8DK2 - chains C and P of the 10 polymer chains in the assembly; structure by electron microscopy, 4.10 A resolution (low resolution: residue-level contacts below are approximate; hydrogen-bond / salt-bridge calls are withheld).

== Chain C ==
Molecule: JetC
From: Pseudomonas aeruginosa PA14
UniProt: A0A8G4Z850 (A0A8G4Z850_PSEAI); numbering as in UniProt (aligned over 2-1101)
Chain sequence (1119 residues; each row starts with the number of its first residue; numbers below 1 keep their minus sign (Met-17 is residue -17)):
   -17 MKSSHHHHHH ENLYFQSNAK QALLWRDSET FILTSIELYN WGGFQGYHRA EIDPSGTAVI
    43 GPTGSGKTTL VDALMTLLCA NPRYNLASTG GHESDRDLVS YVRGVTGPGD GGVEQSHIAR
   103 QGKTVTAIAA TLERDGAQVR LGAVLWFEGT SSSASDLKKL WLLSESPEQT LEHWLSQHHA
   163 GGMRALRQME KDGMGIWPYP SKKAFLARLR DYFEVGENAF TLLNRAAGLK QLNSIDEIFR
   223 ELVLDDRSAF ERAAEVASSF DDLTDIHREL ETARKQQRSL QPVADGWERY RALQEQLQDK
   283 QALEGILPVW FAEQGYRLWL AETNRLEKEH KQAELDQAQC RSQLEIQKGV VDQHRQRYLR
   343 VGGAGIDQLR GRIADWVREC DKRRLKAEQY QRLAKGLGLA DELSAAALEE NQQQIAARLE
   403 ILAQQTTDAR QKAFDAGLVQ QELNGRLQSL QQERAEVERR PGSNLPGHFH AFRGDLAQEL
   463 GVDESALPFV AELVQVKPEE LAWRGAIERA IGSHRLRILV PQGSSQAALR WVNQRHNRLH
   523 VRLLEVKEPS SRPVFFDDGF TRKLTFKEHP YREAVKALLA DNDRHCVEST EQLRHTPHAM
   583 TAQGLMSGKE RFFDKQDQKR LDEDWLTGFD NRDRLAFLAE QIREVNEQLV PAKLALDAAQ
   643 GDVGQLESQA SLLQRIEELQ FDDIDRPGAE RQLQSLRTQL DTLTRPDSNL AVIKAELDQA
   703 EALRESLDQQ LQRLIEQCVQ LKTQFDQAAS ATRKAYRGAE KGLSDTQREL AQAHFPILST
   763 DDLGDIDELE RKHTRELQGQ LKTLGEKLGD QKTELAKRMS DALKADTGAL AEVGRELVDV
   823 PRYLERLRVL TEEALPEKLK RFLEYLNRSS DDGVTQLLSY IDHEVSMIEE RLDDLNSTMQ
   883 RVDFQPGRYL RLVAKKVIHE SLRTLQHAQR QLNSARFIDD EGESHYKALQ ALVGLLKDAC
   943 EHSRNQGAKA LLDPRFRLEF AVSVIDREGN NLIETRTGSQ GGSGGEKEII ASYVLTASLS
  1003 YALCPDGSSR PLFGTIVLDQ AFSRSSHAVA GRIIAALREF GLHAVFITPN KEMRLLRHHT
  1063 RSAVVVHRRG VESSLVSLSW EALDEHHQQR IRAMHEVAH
Unresolved in the structure: -17 to 9, 343-690, 919-926, 1089-1101
Sequence notes: initiating methionine (-17); expression tag (-16 to 1); conflict Gln1022 (Glu in A0A8G4Z850)
Bound ions: Mg2+: Asn67, Leu68
Ligand contacts:
  - ATP-gamma-S (AGS; phosphothiophosphoric acid-adenylate ester), molecule 1: Pro44, Thr45, Gly46, Ser47, Gly48, Lys49, Thr50, Thr51, Arg78, Ser82, Tyr83, Val87, Thr88, Gly89, Arg1070
  - ATP-gamma-S (AGS), molecule 2: Gly983, Ser985, Gly986, Gly987, Glu988

== Chain P ==
Molecule: 26-nt DNA strand
Sequence (26 nucleotides; row label = number of the first residue in the row):
     3 TTTTTTTTTT TTTTTTTTTT TTTTTT

== How chain C and chain P interact ==
Contacting residue pairs (9; chain C residue first):
  Ala136(C) - DT23(P)
  Lys184(C) - DT25(P)
  Lys185(C) - DT25(P)
  Arg946(C) - DT18(P)
  Arg946(C) - DT19(P)
  Asn947(C) - DT17(P)
  Asn947(C) - DT18(P)
  Gln948(C) - DT16(P)
  Gln948(C) - DT17(P)
Interface residues without a listed pair, chain C (7 interface residues in all): Ser183
Interface residues without a listed pair, chain P (7 interface residues in all): DT24

== In short ==
The chain C/chain P interface involves 7 residues from each chain. Chain C binds ATP-gamma-S. The Mg2+ site is
built by Asn67(C) and Leu68(C).
Chain C is JetC (Pseudomonas aeruginosa PA14) and chain P is a 26-nt DNA strand; the structure, CryoEM
structure of Pseudomonas aeruginosa PA14 JetABC in an unclamped state trapped in ATP dependent dimeric ...,
was determined by electron microscopy, deposited together with 7TIL, 8DK1 and 8DK3.
